Entry 3NIO (X-ray diffraction, 2.00 A resolution); this record covers chains C and E of the 6 polymer chains in the assembly.

[Chain C (and E)]
Name: Guanidinobutyrase
Source organism: Pseudomonas aeruginosa
Notes: EC 3.5.3.7; chain E of this document is another copy of the same molecule, construct and numbering; everything in this record applies to it too
UniProtKB: Q9I3S3 (Q9I3S3_PSEAE); numbering as in UniProt (aligned over 1-319)
Amino-acid sequence (319 residues; numbered 1 to 319; the number before each row is that of its first residue):
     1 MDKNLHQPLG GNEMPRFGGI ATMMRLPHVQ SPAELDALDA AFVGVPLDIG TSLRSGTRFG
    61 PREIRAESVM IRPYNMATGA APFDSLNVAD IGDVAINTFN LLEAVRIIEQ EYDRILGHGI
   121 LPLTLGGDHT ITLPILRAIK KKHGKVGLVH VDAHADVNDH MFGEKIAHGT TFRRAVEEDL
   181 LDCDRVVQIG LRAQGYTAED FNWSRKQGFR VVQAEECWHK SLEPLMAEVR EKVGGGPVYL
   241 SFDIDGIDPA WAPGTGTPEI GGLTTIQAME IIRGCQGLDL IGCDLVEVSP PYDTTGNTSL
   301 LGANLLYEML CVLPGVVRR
Unresolved in the structure: 1-3
Modified positions: K140, K142, K145, K165, K206, K220, K232 (n-dimethyl-lysine; MLY)
Ion coordination: Mn2+ site 1: H129, D152, D156, D243; Mn2+ site 2: D152, H154, D243, D245
Swiss-Prot annotation at these positions:
  - binding site (Mn(2+)): H129, D152, H154, D156, D243, D245
  - mutagenesis: M161 (M161Y: Loss of activity)

[Chain C / chain E interface]
Pairs across the interface - 25 pairs, chain C then chain E:
  E13(C) with A95(E)
  M14(C) with D93(E); A95(E), hydrophobic
  R16(C) with R62(E)
  F17(C) with P46(E); R58(E); F59(E), hydrophobic; R62(E)
  G18(C) with R62(E), hydrogen bond (backbone-side chain)
  G19(C) with R62(E), hydrogen bond (backbone-side chain); D93(E), hydrogen bond (backbone-side chain)
  H28(C) with I20(E)
  P46(C) with F17(E)
  R58(C) with F17(E)
  F59(C) with F17(E), hydrophobic
  R62(C) with R16(E); F17(E); G18(E), hydrogen bond (side chain-backbone); G19(E), hydrogen bond (side chain-backbone)
  D93(C) with M14(E); G18(E); G19(E), hydrogen bond (side chain-backbone)
  A95(C) with E13(E); M14(E), hydrophobic
  T294(C) with T294(E)
Also at the interface, not in a pair above, chain C (24 interface residues in all): P15, I20, A21, T22, R65, V69, D90, V94, I96, T98
Also at the interface, not in a pair above, chain E (23 interface residues in all): P15, T22, H28, R65, V69, D90, V94, I96, T98

[In short]
24 residues of chain C and 23 residues of chain E are in contact; the contacts include 6 hydrogen bonds. Polar
contacts include G18(C)-R62(E), G19(C)-R62(E) and G19(C)-D93(E). Curated annotation (UniProt) lists 6
Mn2+-binding residues and one mutagenesis site on chain C.
Both chains are Guanidinobutyrase (Pseudomonas aeruginosa). Entry 3NIO (Crystal structure of Pseudomonas
aeruginosa guanidinobutyrase) was determined by X-ray diffraction together with 3NIP and 3NIQ from the same
study.
